Entry 3SEJ (X-ray diffraction, 3.04 A resolution); this record covers chains A and C.

[Chain A (and C)]
Molecule: Capsid
Organism: Norovirus Hu/GII.4/2004/NL
Notes: fragment: Protruding Domain; chain C of this document is another copy of the same molecule, construct and numbering; everything in this record applies to it too
UniProt: Q5EGK8 (Q5EGK8_9CALI); residue numbers follow UniProt; this construct covers 221-531
Sequence (311 residues; row label = number of the first residue in the row):
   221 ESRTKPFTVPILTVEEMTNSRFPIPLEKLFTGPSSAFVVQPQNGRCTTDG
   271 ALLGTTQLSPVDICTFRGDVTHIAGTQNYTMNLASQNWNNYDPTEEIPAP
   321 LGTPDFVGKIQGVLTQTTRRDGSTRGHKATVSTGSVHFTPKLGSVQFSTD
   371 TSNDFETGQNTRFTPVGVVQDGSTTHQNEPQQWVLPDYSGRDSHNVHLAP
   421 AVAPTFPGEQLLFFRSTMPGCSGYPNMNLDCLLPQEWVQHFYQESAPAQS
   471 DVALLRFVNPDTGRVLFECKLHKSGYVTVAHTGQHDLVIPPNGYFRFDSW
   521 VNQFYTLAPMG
Not modelled in the structure: 221-222 (chain C: fully traced)
From the paper describing this entry:
  - binding site for alpha-L-fucopyranose: S343, T344, R345, D374, D391, G392, S393, Y444
  - binding site for N-acetylglucosamine: Y444

[Chain A / chain C interface]
Pairs across the interface (68):
  P230(A) with Q463(C)
  I231(A) with Q463(C), hydrogen bond (backbone-side chain)
  L232(A) with Q463(C)
  E235(A) with N307(C)
  T238(A) with P280(C)
  P243(A) with V281(C)
  I244(A) with V281(C), hydrophobic
  P245(A) with V281(C); D282(C)
  L278(A) with L232(C), hydrophobic
  S279(A) with T238(C)
  P280(A) with T238(C); P280(C), hydrophobic; V281(C); E456(C)
  V281(A) with P243(C), hydrophobic; I244(C), hydrophobic; P245(C); P280(C)
  D282(A) with P245(C)
  N307(A) with E235(C)
  V333(A) with V386(C), hydrophobic
  T335(A) with V386(C); P439(C); G440(C); C441(C)
  Q336(A) with G440(C)
  T337(A) with M447(C)
  D341(A) with Y444(C)
  G342(A) with G443(C); Y444(C)
  S343(A) with G443(C); Y444(C)
  T344(A) with G440(C), hydrogen bond (side chain-backbone); C441(C); S442(C), hydrogen bond (side chain-backbone); G443(C), hydrogen bond (backbone-backbone); P445(C); M447(C)
  R345(A) with G440(C); C441(C)
  G346(A) with C441(C), hydrogen bond (backbone-backbone)
  R382(A) with P245(C)
  T384(A) with V386(C)
  V386(A) with V333(C), hydrophobic; T335(C)
  P439(A) with T335(C)
  G440(A) with T335(C); T344(C); R345(C)
  C441(A) with T335(C); T344(C); R345(C); G346(C), hydrogen bond (backbone-backbone)
  S442(A) with T344(C), hydrogen bond (backbone-side chain)
  G443(A) with G342(C); S343(C); T344(C), hydrogen bond (backbone-side chain)
  Y444(A) with D341(C); G342(C); S343(C)
  P445(A) with T344(C)
  M447(A) with T337(C); T344(C)
  Q459(A) with E456(C)
  Q463(A) with P230(C); I231(C), hydrogen bond (side chain-backbone); L232(C)
Interface residues without a listed pair, chain A (41 interface residues in all): E236, P385, E456, Y462
Interface residues without a listed pair, chain C (39 interface residues in all): E236, L278, Q336, R382, T384, Q459, Y462

[Overview]
41 residues of chain A and 39 residues of chain C are in contact, with 9 hydrogen bonds. Polar contacts
include I231(A)-Q463(C), T344(A)-G440(C) and T344(A)-S442(C). The paper reports a binding site for
alpha-L-fucopyranose at S343(A), T344(A) and R345(A) among others; a binding site for N-acetylglucosamine at
Y444(A).
Chain A and chain C are both Capsid (Norovirus Hu/GII.4/2004/NL); the structure, Structural characterization
of a GII.4 2004 norovirus variant (TCH05) bound to Secretor Lewis HBGA (LeB), was determined by X-ray
diffraction (same publication as 3SJP, 3SKB, 3SLD and 3SLN).
